Entry 8F2N (electron microscopy, 3.00 A resolution); this record covers chains J and AK of the 47 polymer chains in the assembly.

== Chain J (and AK) ==
Name: Major capsid protein
From: Bacillus phage phi29
Notes: chain AK of this document is another copy of the same molecule, construct and numbering; everything in this record applies to it too
UniProt: P13849 (CAPSD_BPPH2); residues 1-448 here = UniProt positions 1-448
Chain sequence (448 residues; numbered 1 to 448; the number before each row is that of its first residue):
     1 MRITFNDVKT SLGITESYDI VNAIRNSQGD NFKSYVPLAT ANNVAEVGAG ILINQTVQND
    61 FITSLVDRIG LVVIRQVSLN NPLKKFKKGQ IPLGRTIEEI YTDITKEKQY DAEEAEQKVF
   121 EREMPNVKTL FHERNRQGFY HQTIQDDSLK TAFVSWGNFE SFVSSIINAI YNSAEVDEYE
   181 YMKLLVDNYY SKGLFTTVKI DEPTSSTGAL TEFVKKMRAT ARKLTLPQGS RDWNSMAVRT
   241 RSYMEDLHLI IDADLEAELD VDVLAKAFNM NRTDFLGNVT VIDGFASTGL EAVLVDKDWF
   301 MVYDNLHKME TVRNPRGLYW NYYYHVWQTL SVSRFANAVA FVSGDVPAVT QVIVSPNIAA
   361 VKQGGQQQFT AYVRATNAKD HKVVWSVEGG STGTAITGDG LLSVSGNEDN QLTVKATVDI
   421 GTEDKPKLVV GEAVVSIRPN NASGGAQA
Unresolved in the structure: 440-448 (chain AK: 26-30, 441-448)

== Interface between chain J and chain AK ==
Pairs across the interface (18; chain J residue first):
  Pro92(J) with Lys150(AK), hydrogen bond (backbone-side chain)
  Leu93(J) with Lys150(AK); Thr151(AK); Val154(AK), hydrophobic
  Phe139(J) with Arg316(AK)
  Lys308(J) with Gln55(AK); Asp146(AK), salt bridge; Leu318(AK)
  Glu310(J) with Gln55(AK), hydrogen bond; Arg313(AK), salt bridge; Pro315(AK); Leu318(AK)
  Val312(J) with Pro315(AK), hydrophobic
  Tyr323(J) with Arg316(AK), hydrogen bond
  His325(J) with Pro315(AK), hydrogen bond (side chain-backbone); Arg316(AK); Leu318(AK)
  Trp327(J) with Asp147(AK)
Also at the interface, not in a pair above, chain J (11 interface residues in all): His141, Asn305
Also at the interface, not in a pair above, chain AK (11 interface residues in all): Gln58

== In short ==
The chain J/chain AK interface involves 11 residues from each chain; the contacts include 4 hydrogen bonds and
2 salt bridges. Polar pairs include Lys308(J)-Asp146(AK), Glu310(J)-Arg313(AK) and Pro92(J)-Lys150(AK).
Chain J and chain AK are both Major capsid protein (Bacillus phage phi29); the structure, Phi-29
partially-expanded fiberless prohead, was determined by electron microscopy, deposited together with 8F2M and
8F2O.
